7UZK - chains C and F of the 19 polymer chains in the assembly; structure by electron microscopy, 3.00 A resolution.

[Chain C]
Name: ATPase H+-transporting V1 subunit A
Organism: Rattus norvegicus
UniProt: D4A133 (D4A133_RAT); residues 1-617 here = UniProt positions 1-617
Chain sequence (617 residues; each row starts with the number of its first residue):
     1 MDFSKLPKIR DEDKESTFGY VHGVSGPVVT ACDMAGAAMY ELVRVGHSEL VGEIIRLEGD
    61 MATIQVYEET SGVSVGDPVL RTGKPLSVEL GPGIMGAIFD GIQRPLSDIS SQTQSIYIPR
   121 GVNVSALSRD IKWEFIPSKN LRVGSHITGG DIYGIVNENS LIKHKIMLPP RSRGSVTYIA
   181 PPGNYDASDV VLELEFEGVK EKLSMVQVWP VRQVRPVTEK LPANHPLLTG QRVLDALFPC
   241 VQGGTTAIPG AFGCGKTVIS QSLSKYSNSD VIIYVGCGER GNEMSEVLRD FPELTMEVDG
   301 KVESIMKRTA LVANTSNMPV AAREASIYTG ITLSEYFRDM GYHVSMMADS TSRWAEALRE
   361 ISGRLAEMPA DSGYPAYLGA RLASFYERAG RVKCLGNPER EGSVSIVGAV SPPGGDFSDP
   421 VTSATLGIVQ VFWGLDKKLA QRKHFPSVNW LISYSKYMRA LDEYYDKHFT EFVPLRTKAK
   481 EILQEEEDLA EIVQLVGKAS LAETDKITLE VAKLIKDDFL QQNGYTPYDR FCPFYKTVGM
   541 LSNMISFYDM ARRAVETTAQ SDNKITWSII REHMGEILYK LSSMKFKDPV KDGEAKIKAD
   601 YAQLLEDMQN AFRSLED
Unresolved in the structure: 1-15, 616-617
Bound ions: Mg2+: Thr-257 (together with ADP)
Ligand contacts: ADP (adenosine-5'-diphosphate): Ala-251, Phe-252, Gly-253, Cys-254, Gly-255, Lys-256, Thr-257, Val-258, Phe-445, Gln-522, Asn-523, Gly-524, Tyr-525

[Chain F]
Name: V-type proton ATPase subunit B, brain isoform
Organism: Rattus norvegicus
UniProt: P62815 (VATB2_RAT); residues 1-511 here = UniProt positions 1-511
Chain sequence (511 residues; each row starts with the number of its first residue):
     1 MALRAMRGIV NGAAPELPVP TGGPMAGARE QALAVSRNYL SQPRLTYKTV SGVNGPLVIL
    61 DHVKFPRYAE IVHLTLPDGT KRSGQVLEVS GSKAVVQVFE GTSGIDAKKT SCEFTGDILR
   121 TPVSEDMLGR VFNGSGKPID RGPVVLAEDF LDIMGQPINP QCRIYPEEMI QTGISAIDGM
   181 NSIARGQKIP IFSAAGLPHN EIAAQICRQA GLVKKSKDVV DYSEENFAIV FAAMGVNMET
   241 ARFFKSDFEE NGSMDNVCLF LNLANDPTIE RIITPRLALT TAEFLAYQCE KHVLVILTDM
   301 SSYAEALREV SAAREEVPGR RGFPGYMYTD LATIYERAGR VEGRNGSITQ IPILTMPNDD
   361 ITHPIPDLTG YITEGQIYVD RQLHNRQIYP PINVLPSLSR LMKSAIGEGM TRKDHADVSN
   421 QLYACYAIGK DVQAMKAVVG EEALTSDDLL YLEFLQKFEK NFITQGPYEN RTVYETLDIG
   481 WQLLRIFPKE MLKRIPQSTL SEFYPRDSAK H
Unresolved in the structure: 1-37, 214-225, 507-511
Curated features (UniProtKB/Swiss-Prot):
  - binding site (ATP): Arg-400
Ligand contacts: ADP (adenosine-5'-diphosphate): Leu-398, Ser-399, Arg-400, Lys-403

[Chain C / chain F interface]
Residue-residue contacts (105; chain C residue first):
  His-22(C) / Ser-90(F)
  His-22(C) / Gly-91(F)  hydrogen bond (backbone-backbone)
  Gly-23(C) / Val-89(F)
  Gly-23(C) / Ser-90(F)
  Val-24(C) / Tyr-68(F)  hydrophobic
  Val-24(C) / Glu-88(F)
  Val-24(C) / Val-89(F)  hydrogen bond (backbone-backbone)
  Ser-25(C) / Glu-88(F)  hydrogen bond
  Gly-26(C) / Tyr-68(F)  hydrogen bond (backbone-side chain)
  Thr-70(C) / Tyr-68(F)
  Ser-71(C) / Tyr-68(F)
  Ser-71(C) / Ala-69(F)
  Ser-71(C) / Ile-118(F)
  Gly-72(C) / Arg-67(F)  hydrogen bond (backbone-side chain)
  Gly-72(C) / Tyr-68(F)  hydrogen bond (backbone-backbone)
  Val-73(C) / Arg-67(F)
  Val-73(C) / Tyr-68(F)  hydrogen bond (backbone-backbone)
  Ser-74(C) / Pro-66(F)
  Ser-74(C) / Arg-67(F)  hydrogen bond
  Val-75(C) / Phe-65(F)
  Val-75(C) / Pro-66(F)  hydrogen bond (backbone-backbone)
  Val-75(C) / Val-89(F)  hydrophobic
  Val-75(C) / Gly-91(F)
  Ile-98(C) / Gln-161(F)
  Leu-106(C) / Asn-159(F)  hydrogen bond (backbone-side chain)
  Ser-107(C) / Gln-161(F)
  Ser-110(C) / Asn-159(F)  hydrogen bond
  Ser-110(C) / Gln-161(F)
  Ser-110(C) / Cys-162(F)  hydrogen bond
  Ile-116(C) / Ile-158(F)
  Ile-116(C) / Asn-159(F)  hydrogen bond (backbone-backbone)
  Tyr-117(C) / Gln-156(F)
  Tyr-117(C) / Pro-157(F)
  Tyr-117(C) / Ile-158(F)  hydrophobic
  Ile-118(C) / Gln-156(F)  hydrogen bond (backbone-side chain)
  Pro-119(C) / Gln-156(F)
  Gly-250(C) / Tyr-371(F)  hydrogen bond (backbone-side chain)
  Ala-251(C) / Tyr-371(F)
  Phe-252(C) / Asp-367(F)
  Phe-252(C) / Gly-370(F)
  Phe-252(C) / Tyr-371(F)  hydrophobic
  Phe-252(C) / Gln-376(F)
  Phe-252(C) / Arg-400(F)
  Gly-253(C) / Arg-400(F)
  Gly-278(C) / Tyr-328(F)  hydrogen bond (backbone-side chain)
  Arg-280(C) / Glu-336(F)
  Arg-280(C) / Gly-370(F)  hydrogen bond (side chain-backbone)
  Arg-280(C) / Tyr-371(F)  hydrogen bond (side chain-backbone)
  Arg-280(C) / Ile-372(F)  hydrogen bond (side chain-backbone)
  Arg-280(C) / Thr-373(F)  hydrogen bond (side chain-backbone)
  Arg-280(C) / Glu-374(F)
  Arg-280(C) / Arg-400(F)
  Gly-281(C) / Arg-163(F)
  Gly-281(C) / Glu-336(F)  hydrogen bond (backbone-side chain)
  Asn-282(C) / Arg-163(F)  hydrogen bond
  Asn-282(C) / Tyr-165(F)
  Asn-282(C) / Glu-374(F)  hydrogen bond
  Ser-285(C) / Arg-163(F)  hydrogen bond (side chain-backbone)
  Ser-285(C) / Tyr-165(F)
  Glu-286(C) / Tyr-165(F)  hydrogen bond
  Glu-286(C) / Lys-403(F)  salt bridge
  Arg-289(C) / Tyr-165(F)
  Arg-289(C) / Glu-167(F)  salt bridge
  Thr-315(C) / Pro-160(F)
  Ser-316(C) / Tyr-328(F)
  Ser-316(C) / Ala-332(F)
  Ser-316(C) / Glu-336(F)
  Asn-317(C) / Pro-157(F)
  Asn-317(C) / Ala-332(F)
  Asn-317(C) / Glu-336(F)
  Met-318(C) / Pro-160(F)
  Arg-323(C) / Thr-329(F)  hydrogen bond
  Arg-353(C) / Tyr-328(F)
  Glu-356(C) / Tyr-328(F)
  Glu-356(C) / Thr-329(F)  hydrogen bond
  Arg-359(C) / Gly-325(F)  hydrogen bond (side chain-backbone)
  Glu-360(C) / Tyr-326(F)
  Gly-363(C) / Val-317(F)
  Ser-411(C) / Tyr-371(F)
  Pro-412(C) / Tyr-371(F)  hydrogen bond (backbone-side chain)
  Pro-413(C) / Arg-320(F)
  Pro-413(C) / Asp-367(F)
  Gly-414(C) / Arg-320(F)
  Gly-414(C) / Asp-367(F)  hydrogen bond (backbone-side chain)
  Gln-441(C) / Leu-395(F)
  Gln-441(C) / Pro-396(F)
  Arg-442(C) / Asp-431(F)  salt bridge
  Arg-442(C) / Arg-494(F)  hydrogen bond (backbone-side chain)
  Lys-443(C) / Leu-398(F)
  Lys-443(C) / Tyr-423(F)
  Lys-443(C) / Arg-494(F)  hydrogen bond (backbone-side chain)
  Gln-494(C) / Val-438(F)
  Gly-497(C) / Val-439(F)
  Gln-521(C) / Arg-494(F)  hydrogen bond
  Asn-523(C) / Asn-420(F)
  Tyr-525(C) / Lys-403(F)  hydrogen bond
  Arg-571(C) / Asp-447(F)  salt bridge
  Tyr-579(C) / Gln-497(F)  hydrogen bond
  Ser-582(C) / Lys-493(F)  hydrogen bond
  Ser-583(C) / Gln-497(F)  hydrogen bond
  Lys-585(C) / Lys-493(F)  hydrogen bond (side chain-backbone)
  Phe-586(C) / Lys-493(F)
  Phe-586(C) / Ile-495(F)
  Phe-586(C) / Pro-496(F)  hydrophobic
  Phe-586(C) / Gln-497(F)
Also at the interface, not in a pair above, chain C (74 interface residues in all): Glu-69, Ile-109, Ser-115, Arg-120, Lys-256, Glu-279, Met-284, Leu-288, Ala-313, Val-320, Arg-364, Ser-372, Gly-373, Gly-415, His-444, Leu-495
Also at the interface, not in a pair above, chain F (71 interface residues in all): Leu-87, Asp-152, Ile-164, Pro-166, Lys-188, Phe-192, Tyr-287, Arg-314, Pro-318, Gly-319, Thr-333, Val-341, Arg-344, Ile-361, Thr-362, Pro-366, Ser-397, Ser-404, Ala-427, Glu-490

[Summary]
Chain C and chain F form an interface of 74 and 71 residues respectively, with 38 hydrogen bonds and 4 salt
bridges. Polar contacts include Glu-286(C)/Lys-403(F), Arg-289(C)/Glu-167(F) and Arg-442(C)/Asp-431(F). ADP is
bound between chain C and chain F.
Here chain C is ATPase H+-transporting V1 subunit A and chain F is V-type proton ATPase subunit B, brain
isoform, both from Rattus norvegicus. Entry 7UZK (Rat Kidney V1 complex lacking subunit H with SidK and
NCOA7B, State 1) was determined by electron microscopy.
